Entry 6J0C (electron microscopy, 3.70 A resolution); this record covers chains A and B of the 12 polymer chains in the assembly.

[Chain A (and B)]
Protein: Pvc2
Organism: Photorhabdus asymbiotica subsp. asymbiotica (strain ATCC 43949 / 3105-77)
Notes: chain B of this document is another copy of the same molecule, construct and numbering; everything in this record applies to it too
UniProtKB: B6VNP3 (B6VNP3_PHOAA); residue numbers follow UniProt; this construct covers 1-355
Amino-acid sequence (355 residues; row label = number of the first residue in the row):
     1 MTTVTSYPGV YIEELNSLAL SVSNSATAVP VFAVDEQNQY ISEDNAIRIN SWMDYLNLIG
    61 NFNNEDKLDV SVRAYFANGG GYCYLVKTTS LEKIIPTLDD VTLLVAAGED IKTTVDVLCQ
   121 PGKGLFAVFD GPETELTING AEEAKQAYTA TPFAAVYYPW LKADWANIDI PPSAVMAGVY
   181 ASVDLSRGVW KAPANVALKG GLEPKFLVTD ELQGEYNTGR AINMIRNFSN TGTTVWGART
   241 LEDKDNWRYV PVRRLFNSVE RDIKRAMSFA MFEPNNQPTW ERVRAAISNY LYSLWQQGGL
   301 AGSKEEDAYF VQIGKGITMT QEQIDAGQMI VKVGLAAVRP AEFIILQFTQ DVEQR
Unresolved in the structure: 1

[Chain A / chain B interface]
Pairs across the interface - 32 pairs, chain A then chain B:
  T5(A) - F343(B)
  S6(A) - G214(B)
  S6(A) - N217(B)
  Y7(A) - D210(B)
  Y7(A) - F343(B)
  P8(A) - Q213(B)
  P8(A) - N217(B)
  P8(A) - W236(B)  hydrogen bond (backbone-side chain)
  P8(A) - E342(B)
  P8(A) - F343(B)
  G9(A) - E342(B)  hydrogen bond (backbone-backbone)
  G9(A) - F343(B)
  G9(A) - I344(B)  hydrogen bond (backbone-backbone)
  V10(A) - I344(B)
  V10(A) - L346(B)  hydrophobic
  Y11(A) - I344(B)  hydrogen bond (backbone-backbone)
  Y11(A) - I345(B)
  Y11(A) - L346(B)  hydrogen bond (backbone-backbone)
  I12(A) - L346(B)
  I12(A) - F348(B)  hydrophobic
  E13(A) - I345(B)
  E13(A) - L346(B)  hydrogen bond (backbone-backbone)
  E13(A) - Q347(B)
  E13(A) - F348(B)  hydrogen bond (backbone-backbone)
  E14(A) - F348(B)
  L15(A) - Q347(B)
  L15(A) - F348(B)
  L15(A) - T349(B)
  N16(A) - T349(B)
  N16(A) - Q350(B)  hydrogen bond (side chain-backbone)
  S17(A) - D351(B)
  R282(A) - Q354(B)  hydrogen bond

[Summary]
The interface between chain A and chain B involves 14 residues on one side and 16 on the other; the contacts
include 9 hydrogen bonds. Polar pairs include P8(A)-W236(B), N16(A)-Q350(B) and R282(A)-Q354(B).
Both chains are Pvc2 (Photorhabdus asymbiotica subsp. asymbiotica (strain ATCC 43949 / 3105-77)). Entry 6J0C
(Cryo-EM Structure of an Extracellular Contractile Injection System, PVC sheath complex in contracted state)
was determined by electron microscopy, deposited together with 6J0B, 6J0F, 6J0M and 6J0N.
